PDB entry 6VO1 | electron microscopy, 3.88 A resolution | chains A and L of the 12 polymer chains in the assembly

# Chain A
Protein: Envelope glycoprotein gp120
Source organism: Human immunodeficiency virus 1
UniProtKB: Q2N0S6 (Q2N0S6_9HIV1); the construct lacks a stretch of the UniProt sequence and is renumbered around it, so the offset changes along the chain: 31-141 = UniProt 30-140; 150-185 = UniProt 141-176; 190-309 = UniProt 189-308; 312-323 = UniProt 309-320; 2 more segments
Sequence (475 residues; numbered 31 to 507 plus 13 insertion-coded residues; 15 numbers in that range are skipped by the numbering (no residue carries them; nothing is unmodelled there); the number before each row is that of its first residue; a row labelled like 185A-185L holds insertion residues (185A, then the next letters in order)):
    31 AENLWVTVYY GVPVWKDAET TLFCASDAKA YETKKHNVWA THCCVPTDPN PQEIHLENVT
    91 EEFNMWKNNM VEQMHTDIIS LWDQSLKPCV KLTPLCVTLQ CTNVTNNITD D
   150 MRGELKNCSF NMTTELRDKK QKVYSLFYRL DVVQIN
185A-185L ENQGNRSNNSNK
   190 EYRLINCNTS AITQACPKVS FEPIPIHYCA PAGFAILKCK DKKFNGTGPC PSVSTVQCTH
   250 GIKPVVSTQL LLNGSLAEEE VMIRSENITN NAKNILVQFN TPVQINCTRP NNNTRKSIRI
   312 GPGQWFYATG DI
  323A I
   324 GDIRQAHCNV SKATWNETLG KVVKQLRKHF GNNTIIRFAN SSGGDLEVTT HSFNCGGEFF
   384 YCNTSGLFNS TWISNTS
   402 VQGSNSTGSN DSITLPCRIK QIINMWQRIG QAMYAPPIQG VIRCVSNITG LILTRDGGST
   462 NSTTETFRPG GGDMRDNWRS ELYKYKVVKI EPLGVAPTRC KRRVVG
Not modelled in the structure: 31-32, 57-63, 185A-185L, 402-411, 504-507
Sequence notes: conflict Lys64 (Glu63 in Q2N0S6), Cys73 (Ala72 in Q2N0S6), Trp316 (Ala313 in Q2N0S6), Asn332 (Thr330 in Q2N0S6), Cys501 (Ala498 in Q2N0S6)
Disulfide bonds: Cys54-Cys73, Cys119-Cys205, Cys126-Cys196, Cys131-Cys157, Cys218-Cys247, Cys228-Cys239, Cys296-Cys331, Cys378-Cys445, Cys385-Cys418
Covalent attachments: N-acetylglucosamine (NAG) linked to Asn88, Asn133, Asn156, Asn160, Asn197, Asn234, Asn262, Asn276, Asn295, Asn332, Asn339, Asn355, Asn386, Asn392, Asn448
What the authors report for this chain:
  - post-translational modification sites: Asn355

# Chain L
Protein: RM20J Kappa light chain
Source organism: Macaca mulatta
Sequence (107 residues; row label = number of the first residue in the row):
     1 DIVMTQSPSS LSASVGDTVT ITCRASQDIT NDLAWYQQKP GKAPKALIYY ASNLESGVPS
    61 RFSGSGAGTD FTLTISSLQP EDFALYYCQQ HNNYPLTFGP GTKVDIK
Disulfide bonds: Cys23-Cys88

# Chain A / chain L interface
Pairs across the interface (20; chain A residue first):
  Lys347(A) - Tyr49(L)
  Lys347(A) - Tyr50(L)  hydrogen bond (backbone-side chain)
  Lys347(A) - Glu55(L)  salt bridge
  Gln348(A) - Tyr50(L)
  Arg350(A) - Tyr49(L)
  Arg350(A) - Tyr50(L)
  Arg350(A) - Asn53(L)
  Lys351(A) - Asn31(L)  hydrogen bond (backbone-side chain)
  Lys351(A) - Asp32(L)  salt bridge
  Lys351(A) - Tyr50(L)
  Gly354(A) - Asn53(L)
  Asn355(A) - Ser52(L)  hydrogen bond
  Asn355(A) - Asn53(L)
  Asn356(A) - Ser52(L)
  Asn356(A) - Asn53(L)  hydrogen bond (backbone-side chain)
  Asn356(A) - Leu54(L)  hydrogen bond (side chain-backbone)
  Ser397(A) - Leu54(L)
  Asn398(A) - Ser56(L)  hydrogen bond
  Asn398(A) - Gly57(L)  hydrogen bond (side chain-backbone)
  Thr399(A) - Ser56(L)  hydrogen bond (backbone-side chain)
Interface residues without a listed pair, chain A (14 interface residues in all): Glu268, Phe353, Thr357, Ser400
Interface residues without a listed pair, chain L (13 interface residues in all): Thr30, Val58, Tyr94
Interface features reported in the paper:
  - epitope / paratope residues, chain A: Asn355(A)

# Summary
Chain A and chain L form an interface of 14 and 13 residues respectively, with 8 hydrogen bonds and 2 salt
bridges. Among the polar pairs are Lys347(A)-Glu55(L), Lys351(A)-Asp32(L) and Lys347(A)-Tyr50(L). Covalently
linked N-acetylglucosamine: at Asn88(A), Asn133(A), Asn156(A), Asn160(A), Asn197(A) and Asn234(A) and 9 more.
From the paper: the epitope/paratope residue Asn355(A); a modification site at Asn355(A).
Chain A is Envelope glycoprotein gp120 (Human immunodeficiency virus 1) and chain L is RM20J Kappa light chain
(Macaca mulatta); the structure, BG505 SOSIP.v5.2 in complex with rhesus macaque Fab RM20J, was determined by
electron microscopy together with 6VOR, 6VSR, 6VLR and 6VN0 from the same study.
